PDB entry 8JCC | electron microscopy, 3.42 A resolution | chains C and J of the 10 polymer chains in the assembly

# Chain C
Name: Histone H2A type 1-B/E
Organism: Homo sapiens
Reference sequence: P04908 (H2A1B_HUMAN); residues 1-129 here correspond to UniProt positions 2-130 (UniProt number = residue number + 1)
Amino-acid sequence (129 residues; row label = number of the first residue in the row):
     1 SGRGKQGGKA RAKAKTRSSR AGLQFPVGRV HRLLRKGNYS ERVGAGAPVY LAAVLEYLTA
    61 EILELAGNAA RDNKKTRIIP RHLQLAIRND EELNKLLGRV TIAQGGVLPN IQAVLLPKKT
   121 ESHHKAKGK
Unresolved in the structure: 1-14, 106-129
UniProt features mapped onto this chain:
  - modified residue: Ser1 (N-acetylserine), Arg3 (Citrulline), Lys5 (N6-(2-hydroxyisobutyryl)lysine), Lys9 (N6-(2-hydroxyisobutyryl)lysine), Lys13 (N6-(beta-hydroxybutyryl)lysine), Lys36 (N6-(2-hydroxyisobutyryl)lysine), Lys74 (N6-(2-hydroxyisobutyryl)lysine), Lys75 (N6-(2-hydroxyisobutyryl)lysine), Lys95 (N6-(2-hydroxyisobutyryl)lysine), Gln104 (N5-methylglutamine), Lys118 (N6-(2-hydroxyisobutyryl)lysine), Lys119 (N6-crotonyllysine), Thr120 (Phosphothreonine), Lys125 (N6-crotonyllysine)
  - cross-link (Glycyl lysine isopeptide (Lys-Gly)): Lys13 (interchain with G-Cter in ubiquitin), Lys15 (interchain with G-Cter in ubiquitin), Lys119 (interchain with G-Cter in ubiquitin)

# Chain J
Molecule: 147-nt DNA strand
Sequence (147 nucleotides; each row starts with the number of its first residue; numbers below 1 keep their minus sign (DA-73 is residue -73)):
   -73 ATCGAGAATC CCGGTGCCGA GGCCGCTCAA TTGGTCGTAG ACAGCTCTAG CACCGCTTAA
   -13 ACGCACGTAC GCGCTGTCCC CCGCGTTTTA ACCGCCAAGG GGATTACTCC CTAGTCTCCA
    47 GGCACGTGTC AGATATATAC ATCCGAT
Unresolved in the structure: -73 to -62, 55-73

# How chain C and chain J interact
Contacting residue pairs - 8 pairs, chain C then chain J:
  Arg29(C) - DC49(J)  salt bridge to the phosphate
  Arg35(C) - DA39(J)  salt bridge to the phosphate
  Arg42(C) - DT38(J)  sugar contact
  Arg42(C) - DA39(J)  phosphate contact
  Val43(C) - DT38(J)  sugar contact
  Val43(C) - DA39(J)  hydrogen bond to the phosphate
  Gly44(C) - DT38(J)  phosphate contact
  Ala45(C) - DT38(J)  hydrogen bond to the phosphate
Other interface residues (no listed pair), chain J (4 interface residues in all): DG48

# Overview
6 residues of chain C face 4 of chain J across their interface; the contacts include 2 hydrogen bonds and 2
salt bridges. Among the polar pairs are Val43(C)-DA39(J), Ala45(C)-DT38(J) and Arg29(C)-DC49(J).
Chain C is Histone H2A type 1-B/E (Homo sapiens) and chain J is a 147-nt DNA strand; the structure, Human
histone H2B variant H2BFWT Cryo-EM structure with 601 DNA sequence, was determined by electron microscopy
(same publication as 8JBX and 8JCD).
